Entry 5IEV (X-ray diffraction, 2.03 A resolution); this record covers chain A.

Chain A:
Protein: Cyclin-dependent kinase 2
From: Homo sapiens
Notes: EC 2.7.11.22
UniProtKB: P24941 (CDK2_HUMAN); residue numbers follow UniProt; this construct covers 1-298
Chain sequence (298 residues; numbered 1 to 298; the number before each row is that of its first residue):
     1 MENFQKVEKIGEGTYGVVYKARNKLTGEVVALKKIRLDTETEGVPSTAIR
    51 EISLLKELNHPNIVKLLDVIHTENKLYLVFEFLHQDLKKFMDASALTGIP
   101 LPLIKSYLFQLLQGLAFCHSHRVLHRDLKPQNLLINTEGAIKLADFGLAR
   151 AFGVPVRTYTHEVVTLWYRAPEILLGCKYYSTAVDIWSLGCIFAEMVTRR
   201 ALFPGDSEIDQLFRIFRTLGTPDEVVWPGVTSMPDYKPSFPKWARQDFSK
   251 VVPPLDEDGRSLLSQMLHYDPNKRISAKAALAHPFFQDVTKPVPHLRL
Not modelled in the structure: 38-42, 154-162
Ligand contacts: Roniciclib (R0N): Ile-10, Gly-11, Val-18, Ala-31, Val-64, Phe-80, Glu-81, Phe-82, Leu-83, His-84, Gln-85, Asp-86, Lys-89, Gln-131, Asn-132, Leu-134, Ala-144, Asp-145
UniProt features mapped onto this chain:
  - active site: Asp-127 (Proton acceptor)
  - binding site (ATP): Ile-10 to Val-18, Lys-33, Glu-81 to Leu-83, Asp-86, Lys-129 to Asn-132, Asp-145
  - binding site (Mg(2+)): Asn-132, Asp-145
  - site (CDK7 binding): Lys-9, Lys-88, Lys-89, Leu-166
  - modified residue: Met-1 (N-acetylmethionine), Lys-6 (N6-acetyllysine), Thr-14 (Phosphothreonine), Tyr-15 (Phosphotyrosine), Tyr-19 (Phosphotyrosine), Thr-160 (Phosphothreonine)
  - natural variant: Pro-45 (P45L: In a glioblastoma multiforme sample)
  - mutagenesis: Lys-9 (K9F: Reduced phosphorylation by CAK), Thr-14 (T14A: 2-fold increase in activity), Tyr-15 (Y15F: 2-fold increase in activity), Lys-88 to Lys-89 (Reduced phosphorylation by CAK), Thr-160 (T160A: Abolishes activity), Leu-166 (L166R: Reduced phosphorylation by CAK and reduced kinase activity)

Summary:
Bound to chain A: Roniciclib. From UniProt: active-site residue Asp-127, 19 ATP-binding residues, Mg2+-binding
residues Asn-132 and Asp-145 and 7 mutagenesis sites.
Chain A is Cyclin-dependent kinase 2 (Homo sapiens); the structure, Crystal structure of BAY 1000394
(Roniciclib) bound to CDK2, was determined by X-ray diffraction (same publication as 5IEX, 5IEY and 5IF1).
